Entry 3CXC (X-ray diffraction, 3.00 A resolution); this record covers chains 0 and A of the 31 polymer chains in the assembly.

# Chain 0
Molecule: 23S ribosomal RNA
From: Haloarcula marismortui
Sequence (2922 nucleotides; row label = number of the first residue in the row):
     2 UUGGCUACUA UGCCAGCUGG UGGAUUGCUC GGCUCAGGCG CUGAUGAAGG ACGUGCCAAG
    62 CUGCGAUAAG CCAUGGGGAG CCGCACGGAG GCGAAGAACC AUGGAUUUCC GAAUGAGAAU
   122 CUCUCUAACA AUUGCUUCGC GCAAUGAGGA ACCCCGAGAA CUGAAACAUC UCAGUAUCGG
   182 GAGGAACAGA AAACGCAAUG UGAUGUCGUU AGUAACCGCG AGUGAACGCG AUACAGCCCA
   242 AACCGAAGCC CUCACGGGCA AUGUGGUGUC AGGGCUACCU CUCAUCAGCC GACCGUCUCG
   302 ACGAAGUCUC UUGGAACAGA GCGUGAUACA GGGUGACAAC CCCGUACUCG AGACCAGUAC
   362 GACGUGCGGU AGUGCCAGAG UAGCGGGGGU UGGAUAUCCC UCGCGAAUAA CGCAGGCAUC
   422 GACUGCGAAG GCUAAACACA ACCUGAGACC GAUAGUGAAC AAGUAGUGUG AACGAACGCU
   482 GCAAAGUACC CUCAGAAGGG AGGCGAAAUA GAGCAUGAAA UCAGUUGGCG AUCGAGCGAC
   542 AGGGCAUACA AGGUCCCUCG ACGAAUGACC GACGCGCGAG CGUCCAGUAA GACUCACGGG
   602 AAGCCGAUGU UCUGUCGUAC GUUUUGAAAA ACGAGCCAGG GAGUGUGUCU GCAUGGCAAG
   662 UCUAACCGGA GUAUCCGGGG AGGCACAGGG AAACCGACAU GGCCGCAGGG CUUUGCCCGA
   722 GGGCCGCCGU CUUCAAGGGC GGGGAGCCAU GUGGACACGA CCCGAAUCCG GACGAUCUAC
   782 GCAUGGACAA GAUGAAGCGU GCCGAAAGGC ACGUGGAAGU CUGUUAGAGU UGGUGUCCUA
   842 CAAUACCCUC UCGUGAUCUA UGUGUAGGGG UGAAAGGCCC AUCGAGUCCG GCAACAGCUG
   902 GUUCCAAUCG AAACAUGUCG AAGCAUGACC UCCGCCGAGG UAGUCUGUGA GGUAGAGCGA
   962 CCGAUUGGUG UGUCCGCCUC CGAGAGGAGU CGGCACACCU GUCAAACUCC AAACUUACAG
  1022 ACGCCGUUUG ACGCGGGGAU UCCGGUGCGC GGGGUAAGCC UGUGUACCAG GAGGGGAACA
  1082 ACCCAGAGAU AGGUUAAGGU CCCCAAGUGU GGAUUAAGUG UAAUCCUCUG AAGGUGGUCU
  1142 CGAGCCCUAG ACAGCCGGGA GGUGAGCUUA GAAGCAGCUA CCCUCUAAGA AAAGCGUAAC
  1202 AGCUUACCGG CCGAGGUUUG AGGCGCCCAA AAUGAUCGGG ACUCAAAUCC ACCACCGAGA
  1262 CCUGUCCGUA CCACUCAUAC UGGUAAUCGA GUAGAUUGGC GCUCUAAUUG GAUGGAAGUA
  1322 GGGGUGAAAA CUCCUAUGGA CCGAUUAGUG ACGAAAAUCC UGGCCAUAGU AGCAGCGAUA
  1382 GUCGGGUGAG AACCCCGACG GCCUAAUGGA UAAGGGUUCC UCAGCACUGC UGAUCAGCUG
  1442 AGGGUUAGCC GGUCCUAAGU CAUACCGCAA CUCGACUAUG ACGAAAUGGG AAACGGGUUA
  1502 AUAUUCCCGU GCCACUAUGC AGUGAAAGUU GACGCCCUGG GGUCGAUCAC GCUGGGCAUU
  1562 CGCCCAGUCG AACCGUCCAA CUCCGUGGAA GCCGUAAUGG CAGGAAGCGG ACGAACGGCG
  1622 GCAUAGGGAA ACGUGAUUCA ACCUGGGGCC CAUGAAAAGA CGAGCAUAGU GUCCGUACCG
  1682 AGAACCGACA CAGGUGUCCA UGGCGGCGAA AGCCAAGGCC UGUCGGGAGC AACCAACGUU
  1742 AGGGAAUUCG GCAAGUUAGU CCCGUACCUU CGGAAGAAGG GAUGCCUGCU CCGGAACGGA
  1802 GCAGGUCGCA GUGACUCGGA AGCUCGGACU GUCUAGUAAC AACAUAGGUG ACCGCAAAUC
  1862 CGCAAGGACU CGUACGGUCA CUGAAUCCUG CCCAGUGCAG GUAUCUGAAC ACCUCGUACA
  1922 AGAGGACGAA GGACCUGUCA ACGGCGGGGG UAACUAUGAC CCUCUUAAGG UAGCGUAGUA
  1982 CCUUGCCGCA UCAGUAGCGG CUUGCAUGAA UGGAUUAACC AGAGCUUCAC UGUCCCAACG
  2042 UUGGGCCCGG UGAACUGUAC AUUCCAGUGC GGAGUCUGGA GACACCCAGG GGGAAGCGAA
  2102 GACCCUAUGG AGCUUUACUG CAGGCUGUCG CUGAGACGUG GUCGCCGAUG UGCAGCAUAG
  2162 GUAGGAGACA CUACACAGGU ACCCGCGCUA GCGGGCCACC GAGUCAACAG UGAAAUACUA
  2222 CCCGUCGGUG ACUGCGACUC UCACUCCGGG AGGAGGACAC CGAUAGCCGG GCAGUUUGAC
  2282 UGGGGCGGUA CGCGCUCGAA AAGAUAUCGA GCGCGCCCUA UGGCUAUCUC AGCCGGGACA
  2342 GAGACCCGGC GAAGAGUGCA AGAGCAAAAG AUAGCUUGAC AGUGUUCUUC CCAACGAGGA
  2402 ACGCUGACGC GAAAGCGUGG UCUAGCGAAC CAAUUAGCCU GCUUGAUGCG GGCAAUUGAU
  2462 GACAGAAAAG CUACCCUAGG GAUAACAGAG UCGUCACUCG CAAGAGCACA UAUCGACCGA
  2522 GUGGCUUGCU ACCUCGAUGU CGGUUCCCUC CAUCCUGCCC GUGCAGAAGC GGGCAAGGGU
  2582 GAGGUUGUUC GCCUAUUAAA GGAGGUCGUG AGCUGGGUUU AGACCGUCGU GAGACAGGUC
  2642 GGCUGCUAUC UACUGGGUGU GUAAUGGUGU CUGACAAGAA CGACCGUAUA GUACGAGAGG
  2702 AACUACGGUU GGUGGCCACU GGUGUACCGG UUGUUCGAGA GAGCACGUGC CGGGUAGCCA
  2762 CGCCACACGG GGUAAGAGCU GAACGCAUCU AAGCUCGAAA CCCACUUGGA AAAGAGACAC
  2822 CGCCGAGGUC CCGCGUACAA GACGCGGUCG AUAGACUCGG GGUGUGCGCG UCGAGGUAAC
  2882 GAGACGUUAA GCCCACGAGC ACUAACAGAC CAAAGCCAUC AU
Not modelled in the structure: 2-9, 126-127, 715, 971-998, 1560, 1952-1963, 2137-2236, 2339-2343, 2665-2666, 2915-2923
Sequence notes: conflict C560 (U3155 in 3377779)
Bound ions: Mg2+ site 1 near G28 (its only coordinating residue here); Na+ site 1: C40, C443; Na+ site 2: G56, A59, G61; Na+ site 3 near U108 (its only coordinating residue here); Mg2+ site 2 near U115 (its only coordinating residue here); Na+ site 4: C141, G142; Na+ site 5 near U146 (its only coordinating residue here); Mg2+ site 3: C162, U2276; K+ site 1: U163, U172; Mg2+ site 4: A165, A167, C168; Na+ site 6: A165, A166; Mg2+ site 5: A166, G219; 61 more Na+ sites not listed; 77 more Mg2+ sites not listed; 1 more K+ sites not listed
Residues lining bound ligands: SLD ((3Z)-N-[(4E)-5-(4-{(5S)-5-[(acetylamino)methyl]-2-oxo-1,3-oxazolidin-3-yl}-2-fluorophenyl)pent-4-en-1-yl]-3-(4-methyl-2,6-dioxo-1,6-dihydropyrimidin-5(2H)-ylidene)propanamide): G2102, A2103, A2486, C2487, A2538, U2539, G2540, U2541, U2619, U2620, A2637

# Chain A
Name: Ribosomal protein L2
From: Haloarcula marismortui
UniProt: P20276 (RL2_HALMA); residues 1-239 here = UniProt positions 1-239
Chain sequence (239 residues; row label = number of the first residue in the row):
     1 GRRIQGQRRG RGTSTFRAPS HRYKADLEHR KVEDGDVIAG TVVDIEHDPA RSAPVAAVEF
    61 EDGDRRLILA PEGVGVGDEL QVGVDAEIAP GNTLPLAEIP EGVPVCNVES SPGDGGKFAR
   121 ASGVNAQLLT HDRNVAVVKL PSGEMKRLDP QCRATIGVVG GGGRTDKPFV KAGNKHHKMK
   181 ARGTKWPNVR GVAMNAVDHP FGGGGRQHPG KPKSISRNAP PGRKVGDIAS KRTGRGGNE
Not modelled in the structure: 238-239
Bound ions: Mg2+: Asn188 (shared with A1845(0), U1846(0), G1884(0) of chain 0); Na+: Phe201, His208

# How chain 0 and chain A interact
Contacting residue pairs (253):
  C781(0) with Thr15(A), hydrogen bond to the sugar
  G782(0) with Ser14(A), hydrogen bond to the sugar; Thr15(A), hydrogen bond to the sugar
  C783(0) with Ser14(A), sugar contact; His21(A), hydrogen bond to the phosphate; Lys180(A), phosphate contact
  A784(0) with His21(A), salt bridge to the phosphate; Arg22(A), salt bridge to the phosphate
  G820(0) with Lys171(A), salt bridge to the phosphate; Ala172(A), hydrogen bond to the base; Gly173(A), hydrogen bond to the base
  A857(0) with Ala172(A), base contact; Gly173(A), phosphate contact; His176(A), hydrogen bond to the sugar; His177(A), salt bridge to the phosphate; Trp186(A), base contact
  U866(0) with Arg11(A), hydrogen bond to the phosphate; Thr13(A), sugar contact
  A867(0) with Arg11(A), salt bridge to the phosphate
  G870(0) with Arg3(A), salt bridge to the phosphate
  G871(0) with Arg2(A), hydrogen bond to the base; Arg3(A), salt bridge to the phosphate; Arg8(A), salt bridge to the phosphate; Arg11(A), hydrogen bond to the phosphate
  U872(0) with Arg2(A), hydrogen bond to the base; Arg8(A), hydrogen bond to the base; Thr13(A), hydrogen bond to the phosphate; Phe16(A), phosphate contact
  G873(0) with Arg2(A), base contact; Arg8(A), hydrogen bond to the base; Thr15(A), phosphate contact; Lys185(A), salt bridge to the phosphate; Asp198(A), hydrogen bond to the base
  A874(0) with Lys185(A), salt bridge to the phosphate; Pro187(A), sugar contact; Val189(A), sugar contact
  A875(0) with Val189(A), sugar contact; Ala193(A), hydrogen bond to the sugar; Met194(A), base contact; Asp198(A), base contact
  G877(0) with Asn195(A), hydrogen bond to the sugar; Val197(A), base contact
  G878(0) with Arg2(A), hydrogen bond to the base
  C879(0) with Arg2(A), base contact
  A886(0) with Gly1(A), hydrogen bond to the base; Arg2(A), base contact
  G1460(0) with Arg17(A), salt bridge to the phosphate
  C1652(0) with Ser52(A), phosphate contact; Arg164(A), hydrogen bond to the base; Thr165(A), base contact; Lys167(A), hydrogen bond to the base; Phe169(A), stacking on the base; Lys178(A), hydrogen bond to the base
  A1653(0) with His47(A), salt bridge to the phosphate; Ser52(A), hydrogen bond to the phosphate; His177(A), stacking on the base; Lys178(A), sugar contact
  U1654(0) with Lys24(A), sugar contact; His47(A), stacking on the base; Pro49(A), phosphate contact
  A1843(0) with Gln207(A), phosphate contact
  C1844(0) with Val189(A), sugar contact; Arg190(A), salt bridge to the phosphate; Gln207(A), hydrogen bond to the phosphate
  A1845(0) with Pro187(A), phosphate contact; Asn188(A), phosphate contact; Val189(A), phosphate contact; Arg190(A), salt bridge to the phosphate
  U1846(0) with Ala172(A), hydrogen bond to the sugar; Trp186(A), sugar contact; Pro187(A), phosphate contact; Asn188(A), hydrogen bond to the phosphate
  A1847(0) with Phe169(A), phosphate contact; Val170(A), hydrogen bond to the sugar; Lys175(A), salt bridge to the phosphate; Trp186(A), phosphate contact
  G1848(0) with Pro168(A), phosphate contact; Phe169(A), hydrogen bond to the phosphate
  U1850(0) with Arg235(A), hydrogen bond to the phosphate
  G1851(0) with Asp227(A), hydrogen bond to the base; Thr233(A), sugar contact; Gly234(A), sugar contact; Arg235(A), salt bridge to the phosphate
  A1852(0) with Asp227(A), sugar contact; Ile228(A), hydrogen bond to the sugar; Ser230(A), phosphate contact; Lys231(A), phosphate contact; Arg232(A), sugar contact
  C1853(0) with Arg217(A), hydrogen bond to the sugar; Ile228(A), sugar contact; Ala229(A), sugar contact; Lys231(A), salt bridge to the phosphate
  C1854(0) with Lys231(A), salt bridge to the phosphate
  G1855(0) with Phe118(A), base contact; Leu140(A), base contact; Pro141(A), base contact; Ser142(A), hydrogen bond to the base; Glu144(A), hydrogen bond to the sugar; Lys146(A), hydrogen bond to the phosphate
  C1856(0) with Lys146(A), salt bridge to the phosphate
  A1857(0) with Ser110(A), phosphate contact; Lys117(A), salt bridge to the phosphate
  A1859(0) with Arg217(A), phosphate contact
  U1860(0) with Arg9(A), hydrogen bond to the base; Arg217(A), salt bridge to the phosphate; Lys224(A), salt bridge to the phosphate; Ile228(A), sugar contact
  C1861(0) with Gly6(A), hydrogen bond to the sugar; Gln7(A), sugar contact; Gly10(A), hydrogen bond to the sugar; Pro221(A), phosphate contact; Lys224(A), salt bridge to the phosphate
  C1862(0) with Arg3(A), phosphate contact; Gln7(A), hydrogen bond to the phosphate; Gly10(A), sugar contact; Arg11(A), sugar contact; Pro221(A), phosphate contact
  G1863(0) with Arg3(A), salt bridge to the phosphate
  G1868(0) with Gly10(A), hydrogen bond to the base
  A1869(0) with Arg9(A), base contact; Gly12(A), sugar contact; Phe16(A), sugar contact; Arg17(A), phosphate contact
  C1870(0) with Arg9(A), sugar contact; Phe16(A), sugar contact; Arg17(A), phosphate contact; Ala18(A), hydrogen bond to the phosphate; Gly183(A), phosphate contact
  U1871(0) with Ala18(A), phosphate contact; Gly183(A), hydrogen bond to the phosphate
  C1872(0) with Ser20(A), hydrogen bond to the phosphate; Tyr23(A), base contact; Lys24(A), base contact; Ala25(A), hydrogen bond to the sugar; Asp26(A), hydrogen bond to the base; Ala50(A), sugar contact
  G1873(0) with Ala50(A), sugar contact; Arg51(A), phosphate contact; Arg120(A), salt bridge to the phosphate
  U1874(0) with Arg51(A), salt bridge to the phosphate; Lys117(A), hydrogen bond to the sugar; Phe118(A), sugar contact; Ala119(A), hydrogen bond to the sugar; Arg120(A), salt bridge to the phosphate; Ala121(A), phosphate contact
  A1875(0) with Ala119(A), hydrogen bond to the phosphate; Arg120(A), hydrogen bond to the phosphate; Ala121(A), hydrogen bond to the phosphate; Val124(A), phosphate contact; Pro141(A), phosphate contact; Ser142(A), sugar contact
  C1876(0) with Ala121(A), sugar contact; Ser122(A), hydrogen bond to the sugar; Gly123(A), hydrogen bond to the base; Val124(A), base contact; Pro141(A), phosphate contact; Gly162(A), base contact; Gly163(A), hydrogen bond to the base; Arg164(A), hydrogen bond to the sugar; Thr165(A), hydrogen bond to the sugar
  G1877(0) with Ala121(A), sugar contact; Arg164(A), salt bridge to the phosphate
  G1878(0) with Arg182(A), salt bridge to the phosphate
  U1879(0) with Arg9(A), hydrogen bond to the phosphate; Gly183(A), phosphate contact; Thr184(A), hydrogen bond to the phosphate
  C1880(0) with Gly6(A), phosphate contact; Arg9(A), salt bridge to the phosphate; Val225(A), sugar contact; Gly226(A), hydrogen bond to the sugar
  A1881(0) with His199(A), salt bridge to the phosphate; Phe201(A), phosphate contact; Lys213(A), sugar contact; Val225(A), phosphate contact; Gly226(A), hydrogen bond to the sugar
  C1882(0) with Arg190(A), phosphate contact; Gly191(A), hydrogen bond to the phosphate; Val192(A), hydrogen bond to the phosphate; Phe201(A), phosphate contact; Lys213(A), hydrogen bond to the sugar
  U1883(0) with Arg190(A), salt bridge to the phosphate
  G1884(0) with Arg190(A), base contact
  G1898(0) with Pro212(A), sugar contact; Ser214(A), hydrogen bond to the sugar
  C1899(0) with Ser214(A), sugar contact; Ile215(A), sugar contact; Ser216(A), sugar contact; Ala229(A), sugar contact; Ser230(A), hydrogen bond to the sugar
  A1900(0) with Ser216(A), phosphate contact; Arg217(A), hydrogen bond to the phosphate; Ala229(A), sugar contact; Ser230(A), sugar contact; Lys231(A), sugar contact
  G1938(0) with Lys231(A), base contact
  U1939(0) with Arg232(A), phosphate contact; Thr233(A), hydrogen bond to the sugar; Gly236(A), phosphate contact; Gly237(A), phosphate contact
  C1940(0) with Thr233(A), sugar contact; Gly234(A), sugar contact; Gly236(A), hydrogen bond to the phosphate
  A1941(0) with Gly234(A), phosphate contact; Arg235(A), base contact; Gly236(A), phosphate contact
  A1942(0) with Pro212(A), base contact; Lys213(A), salt bridge to the phosphate; Thr233(A), hydrogen bond to the sugar; Gly234(A), hydrogen bond to the phosphate
  C1943(0) with Pro209(A), sugar contact; Gly210(A), sugar contact; Lys211(A), sugar contact; Pro212(A), sugar contact; Lys213(A), sugar contact
  G1944(0) with His208(A), salt bridge to the phosphate; Pro209(A), phosphate contact
  U2012(0) with Gln207(A), hydrogen bond to the sugar
  C2114(0) with Gly1(A), hydrogen bond to the phosphate; Ala196(A), phosphate contact; Val197(A), phosphate contact
  U2115(0) with Ala196(A), phosphate contact
  U2116(0) with Lys211(A), phosphate contact
  A2123(0) with Pro220(A), base contact
  G2124(0) with Asn218(A), hydrogen bond to the base
  G2125(0) with Asn218(A), hydrogen bond to the sugar
  C2126(0) with Asn218(A), sugar contact
  C2248(0) with Ser111(A), hydrogen bond to the sugar; Pro112(A), hydrogen bond to the sugar
  G2249(0) with Gly113(A), sugar contact
  G2250(0) with Lys31(A), salt bridge to the phosphate; Glu33(A), base contact
  G2254(0) with Asp149(A), sugar contact
  A2255(0) with Asp149(A), sugar contact
  G2270(0) with Arg223(A), hydrogen bond to the phosphate
  G2271(0) with Arg223(A), salt bridge to the phosphate
  G2272(0) with Pro220(A), base contact; Gly222(A), sugar contact; Arg223(A), salt bridge to the phosphate
  C2273(0) with Gly1(A), hydrogen bond to the phosphate
  C2625(0) with Gly205(A), phosphate contact; Gln207(A), hydrogen bond to the phosphate
  C2626(0) with Arg206(A), phosphate contact
  C2629(0) with Arg206(A), base contact
  G2630(0) with Arg206(A), hydrogen bond to the base; His208(A), base contact
  U2631(0) with Gly210(A), sugar contact
  G2632(0) with His208(A), phosphate contact; Gly210(A), sugar contact
  A2633(0) with Gly203(A), phosphate contact; Gly204(A), hydrogen bond to the phosphate
  G2634(0) with Gly203(A), phosphate contact; Gly204(A), hydrogen bond to the phosphate; Gly205(A), hydrogen bond to the base
Interface residues without a listed pair, chain 0 (102 interface residues in all): A819, U858, G865, A876, A1459, C1651, G1655, U2117, U2628
Interface residues without a listed pair, chain A (123 interface residues in all): Gln5, Leu27, Asp114, Ala181, Pro200, Gly202

# In short
102 residues of chain 0 and 123 residues of chain A are in contact, with 82 hydrogen bonds, 37 salt bridges
and 3 aromatic stacking contacts. Polar pairs include G820(0)-Ala172(A), G820(0)-Gly173(A) and
G871(0)-Arg2(A). Bound to chain 0: compound SLD.
Here chain 0 is 23S ribosomal RNA and chain A is Ribosomal protein L2, both from Haloarcula marismortui. Entry
3CXC (The structure of an enhanced oxazolidinone inhibitor bound to the 50S ribosomal subunit of H.
marismortui) was determined by X-ray diffraction.
